Entry 8OLR (X-ray diffraction, 2.80 A resolution); this record covers chains I and Y of the 28 polymer chains in the assembly.

Chain I:
Protein: Proteasome subunit beta type-3
Organism: Saccharomyces cerevisiae
UniProtKB: P25451 (PSB3_YEAST); residues 0-204 here correspond to UniProt positions 1-205 (UniProt number = residue number + 1)
Sequence (205 residues; each row starts with the number of its first residue; numbering starts at 0):
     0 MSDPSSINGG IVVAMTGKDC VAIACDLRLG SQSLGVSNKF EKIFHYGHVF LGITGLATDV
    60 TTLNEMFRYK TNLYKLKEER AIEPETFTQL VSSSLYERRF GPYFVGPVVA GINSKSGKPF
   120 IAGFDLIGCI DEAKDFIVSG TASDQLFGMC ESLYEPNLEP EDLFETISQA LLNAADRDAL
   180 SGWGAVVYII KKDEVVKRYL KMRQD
Not modelled in the structure: 0
Curated features (UniProtKB/Swiss-Prot):
  - modified residue: Ser30 (Phosphoserine)
  - cross-link: Lys69 (Glycyl lysine isopeptide (Lys-Gly) (interchain with G-Cter in ubiquitin))

Chain Y:
Protein: Proteasome subunit beta type-5
Organism: Saccharomyces cerevisiae
Notes: EC 3.4.25.1
UniProtKB: P30656 (PSB5_YEAST); residues 1-212 here correspond to UniProt positions 76-287 (UniProt number = residue number + 75)
Sequence (212 residues; numbered 1 to 212; the number before each row is that of its first residue):
     1 TTTLAFRFQG GIIVAVDSRA TAGNWVASQT VKKVIEINPF LLGTMAGGAA DCQFWETWLG
    61 SQCRLHELRE KERISVAAAS KILSNLVYQY KGAGLSMGTM ICGYTRKEGP TIYYVDSDGT
   121 RLKGDIFCVG SGQTFAYGVL DSNYKWDLSV EDALYLGKRS ILAAAHRDAY SGGSVNLYHV
   181 TEDGWIYHGN HDVGELFWKV KEEEGSFNNV IG
Covalent attachments: Cystargolide A (bound) (VSZ) linked to Thr1
Reported in the primary citation:
  - binding site for Cystargolide A (bound): Thr1, Gly47
  - catalytic residues: Thr1, Gly47

Interface between chain I and chain Y:
Pairs across the interface (42):
  Ser5(I) with Asn24(Y)
  Arg27(I) with Ala169(Y)
  Ser32(I) with Arg167(Y); Asp168(Y); Ala169(Y), hydrogen bond (backbone-backbone); Tyr170(Y)
  Leu33(I) with Phe135(Y), hydrophobic; Arg167(Y)
  Gly34(I) with Arg167(Y), hydrogen bond (backbone-side chain)
  Val35(I) with Arg167(Y)
  Asn37(I) with Asn209(Y); Val210(Y)
  Lys38(I) with Asn209(Y), hydrogen bond (side chain-backbone)
  Gln144(I) with Trp25(Y)
  Asp175(I) with Gln29(Y), hydrogen bond (backbone-side chain)
  Arg176(I) with Trp25(Y); Val26(Y), hydrogen bond (side chain-backbone); Ala27(Y), hydrogen bond (side chain-backbone)
  Asp177(I) with Asn24(Y)
  Ala178(I) with Asn24(Y), hydrogen bond (backbone-backbone); Val26(Y); Ala169(Y)
  Leu179(I) with Asn24(Y)
  Trp182(I) with His166(Y), hydrogen bond (side chain-backbone); Arg167(Y)
  Lys200(I) with Trp198(Y); Gly212(Y)
  Met201(I) with Trp198(Y)
  Arg202(I) with Gly173(Y), hydrogen bond (side chain-backbone); Asp192(Y), salt bridge; Val193(Y); Gly194(Y)
  Gln203(I) with His166(Y), hydrogen bond (backbone-side chain); Phe197(Y); Trp198(Y); Val210(Y)
  Asp204(I) with Arg19(Y), salt bridge; Ala165(Y); Ser171(Y); Gly172(Y); Gly173(Y), hydrogen bond (side chain-backbone); Val193(Y)
Also at the interface, not in a pair above, chain I (21 interface residues in all): Thr140
Also at the interface, not in a pair above, chain Y (27 interface residues in all): Thr21, Ser28, Ile211

Overview:
21 residues of chain I face 27 of chain Y across their interface; the contacts include 11 hydrogen bonds and 2
salt bridges. Polar pairs include Arg202(I)-Asp192(Y), Asp204(I)-Arg19(Y) and Gly34(I)-Arg167(Y). The paper
reports catalytic residues Thr1(Y) and Gly47(Y); a binding site for Cystargolide A (bound) at Thr1(Y) and
Gly47(Y).
Chain I is Proteasome subunit beta type-3 and chain Y is Proteasome subunit beta type-5, both from
Saccharomyces cerevisiae; the structure, Structure of yeast 20S proteasome in complex with the natural product
beta-lactone inhibitor Cystargolide A, was determined by X-ray diffraction together with 8R03, 8R04, 8R05 and
8OLL from the same study.
